7TRJ - chains B and C of the 10 polymer chains in the assembly; structure by electron microscopy, 2.80 A resolution.

== Chain B ==
Molecule: Translation initiation factor eIF-2B subunit epsilon
Source organism: Homo sapiens
UniProtKB: Q13144 (EI2BE_HUMAN); numbering as in UniProt (aligned over 1-721)
Chain sequence (721 residues; each row starts with the number of its first residue):
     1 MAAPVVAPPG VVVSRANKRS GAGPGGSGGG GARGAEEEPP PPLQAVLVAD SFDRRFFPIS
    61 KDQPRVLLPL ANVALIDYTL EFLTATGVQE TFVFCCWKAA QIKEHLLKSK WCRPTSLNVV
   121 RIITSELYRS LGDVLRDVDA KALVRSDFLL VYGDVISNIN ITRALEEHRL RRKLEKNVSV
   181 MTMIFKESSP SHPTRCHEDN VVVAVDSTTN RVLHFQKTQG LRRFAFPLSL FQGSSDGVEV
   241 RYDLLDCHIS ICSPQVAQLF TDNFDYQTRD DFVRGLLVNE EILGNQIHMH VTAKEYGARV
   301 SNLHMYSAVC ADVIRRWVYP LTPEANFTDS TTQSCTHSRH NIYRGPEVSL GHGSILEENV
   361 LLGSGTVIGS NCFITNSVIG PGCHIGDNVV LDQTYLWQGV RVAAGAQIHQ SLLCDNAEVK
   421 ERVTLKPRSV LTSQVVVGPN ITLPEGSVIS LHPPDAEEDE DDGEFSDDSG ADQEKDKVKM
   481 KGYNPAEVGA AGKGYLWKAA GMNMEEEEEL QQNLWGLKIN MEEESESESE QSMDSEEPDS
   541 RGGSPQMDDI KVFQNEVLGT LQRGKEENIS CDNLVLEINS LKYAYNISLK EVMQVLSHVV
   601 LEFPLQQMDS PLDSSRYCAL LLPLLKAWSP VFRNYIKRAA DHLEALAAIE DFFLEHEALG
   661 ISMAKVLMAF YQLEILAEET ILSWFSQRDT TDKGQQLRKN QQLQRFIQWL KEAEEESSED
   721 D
Disordered / not traced: 1-40, 280-284, 460-721
Curated features (UniProtKB/Swiss-Prot):
  - modified residue: A2 (N-acetylalanine), R19 (Omega-N-methylarginine), S27 (Phosphoserine), S130 (Phosphoserine), T322 (Phosphothreonine), S450 (Phosphoserine), S466 (Phosphoserine), S469 (Phosphoserine), S532 (Phosphoserine), S540 (Phosphoserine), S544 (Phosphoserine), S717 (Phosphoserine)
  - cross-link (Glycyl lysine isopeptide (Lys-Gly)): K61 (interchain with G-Cter in ubiquitin), K103 (interchain with G-Cter in ubiquitin), K141 (interchain with G-Cter in ubiquitin), K217 (interchain with G-Cter in ubiquitin)
  - natural variant: D62 (D62V: In VWM5), L68 (L68S: In VWM5), V73 (V73G: In VWM5), A74 (A74T: In VWM5), T91 (T91A: In VWM5), L106 (L106F: In VWM5), R113 (R113C: In VWM5; R113H: In VWM5), R195 (R195C: In VWM5; R195H: In VWM5), R269 (R269G: In VWM5; R269Q: In VWM5), D270 (D270H: In VWM5), R299 (R299H: In VWM5), C310 (C310F: In VWM5), 9 further natural variant entries in UniProt

== Chain C ==
Molecule: Translation initiation factor eIF-2B subunit beta
Source organism: Homo sapiens
UniProtKB: P49770 (EI2BB_HUMAN); residue numbers follow UniProt; this construct covers 1-351
Chain sequence (351 residues; row label = number of the first residue in the row):
     1 MPGSAAKGSE LSERIESFVE TLKRGGGPRS SEEMARETLG LLRQIITDHR WSNAGELMEL
    61 IRREGRRMTA AQPSETTVGN MVRRVLKIIR EEYGRLHGRS DESDQQESLH KLLTSGGLNE
   121 DFSFHYAQLQ SNIIEAINEL LVELEGTMEN IAAQALEHID SNEVIMTIGF SRTVEAFLKE
   181 AARKRKFHVI VAECAPFCQG HEMAVNLSKA GIETTVMTDA AIFAVMSRVN KVIIGTKTIL
   241 ANGALRAVTG THTLALAAKH HSTPLIVCAP MFKLSPQFPN EEDSFHKFVA PEEVLPFTEG
   301 DILEKVSVHC PVFDYVPPEL ITLFISNIGG NAPSYIYRLM SELYHPDDHV L
Disordered / not traced: 1-7, 99-107, 114-119
Differences from the reference sequence: engineered mutation D160 (His in P49770)
Curated features (UniProtKB/Swiss-Prot):
  - natural variant: V85 (V85E: In VWM2), A127 (A127V: Found in a patient with Rett syndrome-like phenotype; uncertain significance), S171 (S171F: In VWM2), P196 (P196S: In VWM2), G200 (G200V: In VWM2), E213 (E213G: In VWM2), C268 (C268Y: In VWM2), K273 (K273R: In VWM2), V316 (V316D: In VWM2), G329 (G329V: In VWM2)
What the authors report for this chain:
  - mutagenesis - H160D: unchanged binding to Translation initiation factor eIF-2B subunit alpha
  - mutagenesis - H160D: abolished binding to ISRIB
  - mutagenesis - H160D: decreased catalytic activity
  - mutagenesis - H160D: decreased binding to eIF2
  - mutagenesis - H160D: unchanged binding to eIF2-P
  - mutagenesis - H160D: increased signaling
  - mutagenesis - H160D: unchanged expression
  - mutagenesis - H160D: decreased growth
  - conformationally variable residues (domain motion, loop rearrangement): E139, D160

== Chain B / chain C interface ==
Contacting residue pairs (37):
  T84(B) with R24(C)
  A85(B) with R24(C)
  T115(B) with E16(C)
  K186(B) with F297(C)
  E187(B) with T298(C)
  S188(B) with F297(C)
  S189(B) with T298(C); G300(C)
  S191(B) with D301(C)
  H192(B) with F297(C); G300(C); L303(C)
  P193(B) with E304(C)
  A293(B) with E292(C)
  K294(B) with E292(C)
  Y296(B) with F297(C), hydrophobic
  R315(B) with P291(C); L303(C), hydrogen bond (side chain-backbone); E304(C), hydrogen bond (side chain-backbone); V306(C)
  R316(B) with F288(C), hydrogen bond (side chain-backbone); A290(C); P291(C)
  W317(B) with P291(C); E292(C); L295(C); F297(C), hydrophobic
  Y319(B) with K287(C); F288(C); V289(C), hydrophobic; A290(C)
  P320(B) with R24(C)
  D329(B) with K23(C), salt bridge
  H337(B) with F288(C)
  S338(B) with D283(C)
  R339(B) with D283(C)
  N341(B) with H309(C)
Also at the interface, not in a pair above, chain B (30 interface residues in all): E81, K110, T194, A325, N326, H340, N359
Also at the interface, not in a pair above, chain C (26 interface residues in all): E20, Q72, S284, P296, E299, K305, S307

== Overview ==
30 residues of chain B and 26 residues of chain C are in contact, with 3 hydrogen bonds and 1 salt bridge.
Polar contacts include D329(B)-K23(C), R315(B)-L303(C) and R315(B)-E304(C). From the paper: H160D of chain C
abolishes binding to ISRIB; conformational variability at E139(C) and D160(C).
Here chain B is Translation initiation factor eIF-2B subunit epsilon and chain C is Translation initiation
factor eIF-2B subunit beta, both from Homo sapiens. Entry 7TRJ (The eukaryotic translation initiation factor
2B from Homo sapiens with a H160D mutation in the beta ...) was determined by electron microscopy.
